2WKF - chain A; structure by X-ray diffraction, 2.05 A resolution.

[Chain A]
Protein: Macrophage migration inhibitory factor
Organism: Plasmodium falciparum
Reference sequence: Q8I5C5 (Q8I5C5_PLAF7); residues 1-115 here correspond to UniProt positions 2-116 (UniProt number = residue number + 1)
Amino-acid sequence (125 residues; numbered 1 to 125; the number before each row is that of its first residue):
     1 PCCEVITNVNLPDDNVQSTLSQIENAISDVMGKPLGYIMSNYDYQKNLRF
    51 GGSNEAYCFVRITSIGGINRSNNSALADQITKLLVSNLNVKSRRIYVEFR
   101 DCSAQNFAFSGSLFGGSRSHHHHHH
Unresolved in the structure: 102-125
Reported in the primary citation:
  - catalytic residues: Pro1 (citing earlier work)
  - conformationally variable residues (order/disorder transition): Pro1, Cys102 to Phe114

[Overview]
The paper reports the catalytic residue Pro1; conformational variability at Pro1 and Cys102.
Chain A is Macrophage migration inhibitory factor (Plasmodium falciparum); the structure, Crystal Structure of
Macrophage Migration Inhibitory Factor from Plasmodium falciparum, was determined by X-ray diffraction,
deposited together with 2WKB.
